Entry 5KN0 (X-ray diffraction, 2.73 A resolution); this record covers chains A and B.

[Chain A (and B)]
Protein: Calsequestrin
Organism: Bos taurus
Notes: chain B of this document is another copy of the same molecule, construct and numbering; everything in this record applies to it too
UniProtKB: Q05JF3 (Q05JF3_BOVIN); residues 1-361 here correspond to UniProt positions 35-395 (UniProt number = residue number + 34)
Sequence (361 residues; numbered 1 to 361; the number before each row is that of its first residue):
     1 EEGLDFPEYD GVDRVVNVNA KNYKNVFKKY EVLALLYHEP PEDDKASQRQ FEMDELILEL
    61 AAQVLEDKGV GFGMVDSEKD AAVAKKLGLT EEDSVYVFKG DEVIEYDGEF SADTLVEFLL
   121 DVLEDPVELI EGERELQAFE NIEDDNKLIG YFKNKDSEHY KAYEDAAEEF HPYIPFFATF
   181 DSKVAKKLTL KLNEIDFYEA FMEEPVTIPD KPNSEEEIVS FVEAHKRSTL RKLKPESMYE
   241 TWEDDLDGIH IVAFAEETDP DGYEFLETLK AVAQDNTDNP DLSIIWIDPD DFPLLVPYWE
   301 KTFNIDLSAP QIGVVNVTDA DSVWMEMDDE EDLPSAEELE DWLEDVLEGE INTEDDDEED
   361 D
Disordered / not traced: 1-2, 349-361
Covalently attached groups: N-acetylglucosamine (NAG) linked to Asn-316
Metal / ion sites: Ca2+ site 1: Asn-17, Val-18, Met-74, Asp-80; Ca2+ site 2 near Pro-172 (its only coordinating residue here); Ca2+ site 3 near Thr-189 (its only coordinating residue here); Ca2+ site 4: Glu-199, Thr-229, Thr-277; Ca2+ site 5: Asp-210, Pro-212
Reported in the primary citation:
  - post-translational modification sites: Asn-316

[Chain A / chain B interface]
Residue-residue contacts (85):
  Gly-3(A) / Val-317(B)
  Leu-4(A) / Val-317(B)  hydrogen bond (backbone-backbone)
  Leu-4(A) / Thr-318(B)
  Leu-4(A) / Asp-319(B)
  Leu-4(A) / Ala-320(B)  hydrophobic
  Phe-6(A) / Met-238(B)  hydrophobic
  Phe-6(A) / Tyr-239(B)  hydrophobic
  Phe-6(A) / Trp-242(B)  hydrophobic
  Pro-7(A) / Leu-295(B)  hydrophobic
  Pro-7(A) / Tyr-298(B)  hydrophobic
  Glu-8(A) / Gln-50(B)
  Tyr-9(A) / Arg-49(B)
  Tyr-9(A) / Gln-50(B)
  Tyr-9(A) / Met-53(B)  hydrophobic
  Asp-10(A) / Ala-46(B)
  Asp-10(A) / Gln-50(B)
  Gly-11(A) / Lys-45(B)  hydrogen bond (backbone-side chain)
  Gly-11(A) / Ala-46(B)
  Gly-11(A) / Arg-49(B)
  Gly-11(A) / Gln-50(B)
  Asp-13(A) / Lys-45(B)  salt bridge
  Asp-13(A) / Arg-49(B)  salt bridge
  Lys-45(A) / Asp-13(B)  salt bridge
  Ala-46(A) / Asp-10(B)
  Ala-46(A) / Gly-11(B)
  Arg-49(A) / Tyr-9(B)
  Arg-49(A) / Gly-11(B)
  Arg-49(A) / Asp-13(B)  salt bridge
  Arg-49(A) / Glu-55(B)  salt bridge
  Arg-49(A) / Leu-56(B)
  Arg-49(A) / Glu-59(B)  salt bridge
  Gln-50(A) / Tyr-9(B)
  Gln-50(A) / Asp-10(B)
  Gln-50(A) / Gly-11(B)
  Glu-52(A) / Glu-52(B)
  Glu-52(A) / Leu-56(B)
  Met-53(A) / Tyr-9(B)  hydrophobic
  Met-53(A) / Leu-56(B)
  Met-53(A) / Leu-60(B)  hydrophobic
  Glu-55(A) / Arg-49(B)  salt bridge
  Leu-56(A) / Arg-49(B)
  Leu-56(A) / Glu-52(B)
  Leu-56(A) / Met-53(B)  hydrophobic
  Leu-56(A) / Leu-56(B)  hydrophobic
  Glu-59(A) / Arg-49(B)  salt bridge
  Leu-60(A) / Met-53(B)  hydrophobic
  Val-64(A) / Leu-294(B)
  Val-64(A) / Pro-297(B)  hydrophobic
  Asp-67(A) / Lys-301(B)  salt bridge
  Ala-112(A) / Leu-294(B)
  Asp-113(A) / Leu-294(B)
  Val-116(A) / Leu-294(B)  hydrophobic
  Glu-117(A) / Pro-293(B)
  Arg-134(A) / Asp-261(B)  salt bridge
  Arg-134(A) / Asp-328(B)
  Arg-134(A) / Glu-331(B)  hydrogen bond (side chain-backbone)
  Arg-134(A) / Asp-332(B)
  Arg-134(A) / Leu-333(B)
  Asn-141(A) / Pro-260(B)
  Met-238(A) / Phe-6(B)  hydrophobic
  Tyr-239(A) / Phe-6(B)  hydrophobic
  Trp-242(A) / Phe-6(B)
  Thr-258(A) / Asn-141(B)
  Pro-260(A) / Ala-138(B)  hydrophobic
  Pro-260(A) / Asn-141(B)
  Asp-261(A) / Arg-134(B)  salt bridge
  Pro-293(A) / Asp-113(B)
  Pro-293(A) / Glu-117(B)
  Leu-294(A) / Val-64(B)
  Leu-294(A) / Ala-112(B)
  Leu-294(A) / Asp-113(B)
  Leu-294(A) / Val-116(B)  hydrophobic
  Leu-295(A) / Pro-7(B)  hydrophobic
  Tyr-298(A) / Pro-7(B)  hydrophobic
  Glu-300(A) / Lys-68(B)  salt bridge
  Lys-301(A) / Asp-67(B)  salt bridge
  Val-317(A) / Leu-4(B)  hydrogen bond (backbone-backbone)
  Thr-318(A) / Leu-4(B)
  Ala-320(A) / Leu-4(B)  hydrophobic
  Asp-328(A) / Arg-134(B)  hydrogen bond (backbone-side chain)
  Asp-329(A) / Arg-134(B)  hydrogen bond (backbone-side chain)
  Glu-330(A) / Gly-132(B)
  Glu-330(A) / Arg-134(B)
  Glu-331(A) / Arg-134(B)  hydrogen bond (backbone-side chain)
  Leu-333(A) / Arg-134(B)
Other interface residues (no listed pair), chain A (55 interface residues in all): Val-12, Leu-65, Lys-68, Leu-120, Gln-137, Pro-297, Asp-319, Asp-332
Other interface residues (no listed pair), chain B (57 interface residues in all): Gly-3, Glu-8, Val-12, Leu-65, Leu-120, Gln-137, Thr-258, Asp-290, Glu-300, Asp-329

[Overview]
Chain A and chain B form an interface of 55 and 57 residues respectively; the contacts include 7 hydrogen
bonds and 13 salt bridges. Polar contacts include Asp-13(A)/Lys-45(B), Asp-13(A)/Arg-49(B) and
Arg-49(A)/Glu-55(B). N-acetylglucosamine is covalently linked to Asn-316(A). Asn-17(A), Val-18(A), Met-74(A)
and Asp-80(A) form the Ca2+ site 1. The paper reports a modification site at Asn-316(A).
Both chains are Calsequestrin (Bos taurus). Entry 5KN0 (Native bovine skeletal calsequestrin, low-Ca2+ form)
was determined by X-ray diffraction (same publication as 5KN1, 5KN2 and 5KN3).
